Entry 7DUH (X-ray diffraction, 3.75 A resolution); this record covers chains A and D of the 23 polymer chains in the assembly.

Chain A:
Molecule: 30S Ribosomal RNA rRNA
From: Thermus thermophilus HB8
Sequence (1522 nucleotides; each row starts with the number of its first residue; note: 42 numbers in that range are skipped by the numbering (no residue carries them; nothing is unmodelled there); a row labelled like 190A-190L holds insertion residues (190A, then the next letters in order); numbering starts at 0):
     0 UUUGUUGGAG AGUCUGAUCC UGGCUCAGGG UGAACGCUGG CGGCGUGCCU AAGACAUGCA
    60 AGUCGUGCGG G
    73 CCGCGGGGUU UU
    88 ACUCCG
    95 UGGUC
   101 AGCGGCGGAC GGGUGAGUAA CGCGUGGGU
  129A G
   130 ACCUACCCGG AAGAGGGGGA CAACCCGGGG AAACUCGGGC UAAUCCCCCA UGUGGACCCG
   190 C
190A-190L CCCUUGGGGUGU
   191 GUCCAAAGGG CUUU
   216 GCCCGCUUCC GGAUGGGCCC GCGUCCCAUC AGCUAGUUGG UGGGGUAAUG GCCCACCAAG
   276 GCGACGACGG GUAGCCGGUC UGAGAGGAUG GCCGGCCACA GGGGCACUGA GACACGGGCC
   336 CCACUCCUAC GGGAGGCAGC AGUUAGGAAU CUUCCGCAAU GGGCGCAAGC CUGACGGAGC
   396 GACGCCGCUU GGAGGAAGAA GCCCUUCGGG GUGUAAACUC CUGAA
   442 CCCGGGACGA AACCCCCGAC GA
   474 GGGGACUGAC GGUACCGGG
   494 GUAAUAGCGC CGGCCAACUC CGUGCCAGCA GCCGCGGUAA UACGGAGGGC GCGAGCGUUA
   554 CCCGGAUUCA CUGGGCGUAA AGGGCGUGUA GGCGGCCUGG GGCGUCCCAU GUGAAAGACC
   614 ACGGCUCAAC CGUGGGGGAG CGUGGGAUAC GCUCAGGCUA GACGGUGGGA GAGGGUGGUG
   674 GAAUUCCCGG AGUAGCGGUG AAAUGCGCAG AUACCGGGAG GAACGCCGAU GGCGAAGGCA
   734 GCCACCUGGU CCACCCGUGA CGCUGAGGCG CGAAAGCGUG GGGAGCAAAC CGGAUUAGAU
   794 ACCCGGGUAG UCCACGCCCU AAACGAUGCG CGCUAGGUCU CUGGGUCU
   848 CCUGGGGGCC GAAGCUAACG CGUUAAGCGC GCCGCCUGGG GAGUACGGCC GCAAGGCUGA
   908 AACUCAAAGG AAUUGACGGG GGCCCGCACA AGCGGUGGAG CAUGUGGUUU AAUUCGAAGX
   968 AACGCGAAGA ACCUUACCAG GCCUUGACAU GCUAGG
 1003A G
  1004 AACCCGGGUG AAAGCCUGGG GUGCCCC
1030A-1030D GCGA
  1031 GGGGAGCCCU AGCACAGGUG CUGCAUGGCC GUCGUCAGCU CGUGCCGUGA GGUGUUGGGU
  1091 UAAGUCCCGC AACGAGCGCA ACCCCCGCCG UUAGUUGCCA GCGGUUCGGC CGGGCACUCU
  1151 AACGGGACUG CCCGCGAAA
  1171 GCGGGAGGAA GGAGGGGACG ACGUCUGGUC AGCAUGGCCC UUACGGCCUG GGCGACACAC
  1231 GUGCUACAAU GCCCACUACA AAGCGAUGCC ACCCGGCAAC GGGGAGCUAA UCGCAAAAAG
  1291 GUGGGCCCAG UUCGGAUUGG GGUCUGCAAC CCGACCCCAU GAAGCCGGAA UCGCUAGUAA
  1351 UCGCGGAUCA G
 1361A C
  1362 CAUGCCGCGG UGAAUACGUU CCCGGGCCUU GUACACACXG CCXGUXACGC CAUGGGAGCG
  1422 GGCUCUACCC GAAGUCGCCG GG
  1446 AGCCUACGGG
  1459 CAGGCGCCGA GGGUAGGGCC CGUGACUGGG GCGAAGUCGU AACAAGGUAG CUGUACCGGA
  1519 AGGUGCGGCU GGAUCCACUC CUUUCU
Not modelled in the structure: 0-4, 1534-1538
Modified / non-standard residues: PSU (pseudouridine-5'-monophosphate) at position 516, 7MG (7N-methyl-8-hydroguanosine-5'-monophosphate) at position 527, M2G (N2-dimethylguanosine-5'-monophosphate) at position 966, 5MC (5-methylcytidine-5'-monophosphate) at position 967, 2MG (2N-methylguanosine-5'-monophosphate) at position 1207, 5MC (5-methylcytidine-5'-monophosphate) at position 1400, 4OC (4n,o2'-methylcytidine-5'-monophosphate) at position 1402, 5MC (5-methylcytidine-5'-monophosphate) at position 1404, 5MC (5-methylcytidine-5'-monophosphate) at position 1407, UR3 (3-methyluridine-5'-monophoshate) at position 1498, MA6 (6N-dimethyladenosine-5'-monophoshate) at position 1518, MA6 (6N-dimethyladenosine-5'-monophoshate) at position 1519, PSU (pseudouridine-5'-monophosphate) at position 1540, PSU (pseudouridine-5'-monophosphate) at position 1541
Ion coordination: Mg2+ site 1 near G21 (its only coordinating residue here); Mg2+ site 2 near G38 (its only coordinating residue here); Mg2+ site 3: G46, G394; Mg2+ site 4 near C48 (its only coordinating residue here); Mg2+ site 5: A59, U387; Mg2+ site 6: G61, G105; Mg2+ site 7 near U98 (its only coordinating residue here); Mg2+ site 8 near G107 (its only coordinating residue here); Mg2+ site 9: A109, G331; Mg2+ site 10 near G111 (its only coordinating residue here); Mg2+ site 11 near G117 (its only coordinating residue here); Mg2+ site 12: C121, G124, U125; 97 more Mg2+ sites not listed
Small-molecule neighbours: HJO (N-[(1R,2R,3R,4S,5S)-4-[(2R,3R,6S)-6-(aminomethyl)-3-azanyl-oxan-2-yl]oxy-5-azanyl-2-[(2R,3R,4R)-5-methyl-4-(methylamino)-3,5-bis(oxidanyl)oxan-2-yl]oxy-3-oxidanyl-cyclohexyl]ethanamide): 5MC_1404, G1405, U1406, 5MC_1407, A1408, C1409, G1491, A1493, G1494, U1495, C1496, G1497

Chain D:
Name: 30S ribosomal protein S4
From: Thermus thermophilus HB8
UniProtKB: P80373 (RS4_THET8); residue numbers follow UniProt; this construct covers 1-209
Sequence (209 residues; numbered 1 to 209; the number before each row is that of its first residue):
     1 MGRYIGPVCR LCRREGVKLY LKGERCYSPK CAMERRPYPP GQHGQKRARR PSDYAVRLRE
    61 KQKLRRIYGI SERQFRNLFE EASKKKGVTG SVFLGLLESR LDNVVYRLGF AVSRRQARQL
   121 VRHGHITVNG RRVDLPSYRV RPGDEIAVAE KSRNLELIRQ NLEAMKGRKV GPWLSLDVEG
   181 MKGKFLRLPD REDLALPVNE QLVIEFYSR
Not modelled in the structure: 1
Ion coordination: Zn2+: Cys-9, Cys-12, Cys-26, Cys-31
UniProt features mapped onto this chain:
  - binding site (Zn(2+)): Cys-9, Cys-12, Cys-26, Cys-31

Interface between chain A and chain D:
Contacting residue pairs - 121 pairs, chain A then chain D:
  U5(A) / Lys-86(D)  sugar contact
  A8(A) / Glu-205(D)  hydrogen bond to the base
  A8(A) / Ser-208(D)  base contact
  A8(A) / Arg-209(D)  base contact
  A26(A) / Arg-209(D)  base contact
  G28(A) / Arg-76(D)  salt bridge to the phosphate
  C400(A) / Arg-73(D)  salt bridge to the phosphate
  C401(A) / Arg-73(D)  salt bridge to the phosphate
  C401(A) / Asn-77(D)  hydrogen bond to the phosphate
  G402(A) / Gln-74(D)  hydrogen bond to the phosphate
  G402(A) / Leu-135(D)  sugar contact
  G402(A) / Ser-137(D)  hydrogen bond to the phosphate
  C403(A) / Arg-3(D)  salt bridge to the phosphate
  C403(A) / Gln-74(D)  hydrogen bond to the phosphate
  C403(A) / Arg-122(D)  hydrogen bond to the sugar
  C403(A) / Pro-136(D)  phosphate contact
  C403(A) / Ser-137(D)  hydrogen bond to the phosphate
  U404(A) / Gly-2(D)  hydrogen bond to the base
  U404(A) / Arg-118(D)  salt bridge to the phosphate
  U404(A) / Arg-122(D)  phosphate contact
  U405(A) / Gly-2(D)  base contact
  U405(A) / Ile-5(D)  base contact
  G406(A) / Ile-5(D)  phosphate contact
  G406(A) / Gln-119(D)  hydrogen bond to the sugar
  G407(A) / Ser-113(D)  phosphate contact
  G407(A) / Arg-115(D)  salt bridge to the phosphate
  G407(A) / Gln-116(D)  hydrogen bond to the sugar
  G407(A) / Gln-119(D)  hydrogen bond to the sugar
  A408(A) / Leu-21(D)  phosphate contact
  A408(A) / Lys-22(D)  salt bridge to the phosphate
  A408(A) / Ser-113(D)  hydrogen bond to the phosphate
  A408(A) / Arg-115(D)  phosphate contact
  A408(A) / Gln-116(D)  hydrogen bond to the sugar
  G409(A) / Lys-22(D)  salt bridge to the phosphate
  G409(A) / Glu-24(D)  hydrogen bond to the phosphate
  G409(A) / Arg-25(D)  phosphate contact
  G410(A) / Lys-22(D)  hydrogen bond to the base
  G410(A) / Arg-25(D)  salt bridge to the phosphate
  G410(A) / Lys-30(D)  salt bridge to the phosphate
  A411(A) / Arg-25(D)  salt bridge to the phosphate
  A411(A) / Lys-30(D)  phosphate contact
  A412(A) / Arg-35(D)  base contact
  G413(A) / Arg-36(D)  hydrogen bond to the base
  G425(A) / Gln-45(D)  hydrogen bond to the phosphate
  G426(A) / Arg-36(D)  salt bridge to the phosphate
  G426(A) / Tyr-38(D)  hydrogen bond to the phosphate
  G426(A) / Gly-41(D)  phosphate contact
  G426(A) / Gln-42(D)  sugar contact
  G426(A) / Gln-45(D)  hydrogen bond to the phosphate
  U427(A) / Arg-13(D)  salt bridge to the phosphate
  U427(A) / Arg-36(D)  salt bridge to the phosphate
  U427(A) / Pro-40(D)  phosphate contact
  U427(A) / Gly-41(D)  hydrogen bond to the phosphate
  G428(A) / Pro-7(D)  phosphate contact
  G428(A) / Arg-10(D)  salt bridge to the phosphate
  G428(A) / Arg-13(D)  phosphate contact
  G428(A) / Arg-36(D)  hydrogen bond to the sugar
  U429(A) / Cys-9(D)  sugar contact
  U429(A) / Lys-22(D)  phosphate contact
  U429(A) / Arg-25(D)  base contact
  U429(A) / Ala-32(D)  phosphate contact
  U429(A) / Arg-36(D)  salt bridge to the phosphate
  A430(A) / Gly-6(D)  phosphate contact
  A430(A) / Pro-7(D)  phosphate contact
  A430(A) / Val-8(D)  hydrogen bond to the phosphate
  A430(A) / Cys-9(D)  hydrogen bond to the phosphate
  A430(A) / Arg-10(D)  hydrogen bond to the phosphate
  A430(A) / Lys-22(D)  salt bridge to the phosphate
  C436(A) / Leu-155(D)  sugar contact
  C436(A) / Glu-156(D)  sugar contact
  C436(A) / Leu-157(D)  sugar contact
  U437(A) / Gln-119(D)  base contact
  U437(A) / His-123(D)  hydrogen bond to the sugar
  U437(A) / His-125(D)  hydrogen bond to the sugar
  U437(A) / Leu-155(D)  sugar contact
  G438(A) / His-123(D)  sugar contact
  G438(A) / His-125(D)  phosphate contact
  A439(A) / His-123(D)  phosphate contact
  C489(A) / Arg-132(D)  salt bridge to the phosphate
  G490(A) / Arg-132(D)  salt bridge to the phosphate
  A496(A) / Gln-119(D)  base contact
  C508(A) / Arg-209(D)  salt bridge to the phosphate
  A509(A) / Ser-52(D)  hydrogen bond to the phosphate
  A509(A) / Tyr-54(D)  phosphate contact
  A509(A) / Ala-55(D)  sugar contact
  C511(A) / His-43(D)  hydrogen bond to the sugar
  C511(A) / Lys-46(D)  phosphate contact
  U512(A) / Gln-42(D)  hydrogen bond to the sugar
  U512(A) / His-43(D)  sugar contact
  U512(A) / Lys-46(D)  salt bridge to the phosphate
  G540(A) / Gln-42(D)  hydrogen bond to the base
  G541(A) / Gly-41(D)  sugar contact
  G541(A) / Gln-42(D)  hydrogen bond to the sugar
  G542(A) / Arg-10(D)  salt bridge to the phosphate
  G542(A) / Arg-14(D)  hydrogen bond to the phosphate
  G542(A) / Gly-41(D)  sugar contact
  C543(A) / Arg-10(D)  salt bridge to the phosphate
  C543(A) / Arg-14(D)  salt bridge to the phosphate
  C543(A) / Arg-59(D)  hydrogen bond to the phosphate
  G544(A) / Leu-58(D)  phosphate contact
  G544(A) / Arg-59(D)  salt bridge to the phosphate
  G544(A) / Gln-62(D)  hydrogen bond to the phosphate
  G544(A) / Arg-66(D)  salt bridge to the phosphate
  C545(A) / Lys-61(D)  salt bridge to the phosphate
  C545(A) / Gln-62(D)  phosphate contact
  C545(A) / Arg-65(D)  salt bridge to the phosphate
  C545(A) / Glu-72(D)  phosphate contact
  G546(A) / Tyr-4(D)  base contact
  G546(A) / Arg-65(D)  salt bridge to the phosphate
  G546(A) / Ser-71(D)  phosphate contact
  G546(A) / Glu-72(D)  hydrogen bond to the phosphate
  G546(A) / Arg-73(D)  hydrogen bond to the phosphate
  A547(A) / Gly-2(D)  hydrogen bond to the phosphate
  G616(A) / Arg-141(D)  salt bridge to the phosphate
  U619(A) / Arg-132(D)  base contact
  U619(A) / Val-133(D)  base contact
  U619(A) / Asp-134(D)  hydrogen bond to the base
  U619(A) / Leu-135(D)  base contact
  C620(A) / Leu-135(D)  base contact
  C620(A) / Ser-137(D)  hydrogen bond to the base
  C620(A) / Tyr-138(D)  sugar contact
Interface residues without a listed pair, chain A (53 interface residues in all): G6, G27, C419, A499, C612, C613, A614
Interface residues without a listed pair, chain D (70 interface residues in all): Gly-23, Ser-83, Lys-84, Lys-85, Arg-139, Phe-206

Overview:
53 residues of chain A and 70 residues of chain D are in contact; the contacts include 39 hydrogen bonds and
30 salt bridges. Among the polar pairs are A8(A)/Glu-205(D), U404(A)/Gly-2(D) and G410(A)/Lys-22(D). Bound to
chain A: compound HJO.
Chain A is 30S Ribosomal RNA rRNA and chain D is 30S ribosomal protein S4, both from Thermus thermophilus HB8;
the structure, Crystal structure of the Thermus thermophilus (HB8) 30S ribosomal subunit with mRNA and cognate
transfer RNA ..., was determined by X-ray diffraction.
